Entry 8A4D (X-ray diffraction, 2.20 A resolution); this record covers chains A and D.

# Chain A (and D)
Protein: 1-deoxy-D-xylulose-5-phosphate synthase
From: Pseudomonas aeruginosa LESB58
Notes: EC 2.2.1.7; chain D of this document is another copy of the same molecule, construct and numbering; everything in this record applies to it too
UniProt: B7V7R4 (DXS_PSEA8); the construct has insertions or renumbered stretches relative to UniProt, so the offset changes along the chain: 29-234 = UniProt 1-206; 241-622 = UniProt 246-627
Chain sequence (622 residues; numbered 1 to 622; the number before each row is that of its first residue):
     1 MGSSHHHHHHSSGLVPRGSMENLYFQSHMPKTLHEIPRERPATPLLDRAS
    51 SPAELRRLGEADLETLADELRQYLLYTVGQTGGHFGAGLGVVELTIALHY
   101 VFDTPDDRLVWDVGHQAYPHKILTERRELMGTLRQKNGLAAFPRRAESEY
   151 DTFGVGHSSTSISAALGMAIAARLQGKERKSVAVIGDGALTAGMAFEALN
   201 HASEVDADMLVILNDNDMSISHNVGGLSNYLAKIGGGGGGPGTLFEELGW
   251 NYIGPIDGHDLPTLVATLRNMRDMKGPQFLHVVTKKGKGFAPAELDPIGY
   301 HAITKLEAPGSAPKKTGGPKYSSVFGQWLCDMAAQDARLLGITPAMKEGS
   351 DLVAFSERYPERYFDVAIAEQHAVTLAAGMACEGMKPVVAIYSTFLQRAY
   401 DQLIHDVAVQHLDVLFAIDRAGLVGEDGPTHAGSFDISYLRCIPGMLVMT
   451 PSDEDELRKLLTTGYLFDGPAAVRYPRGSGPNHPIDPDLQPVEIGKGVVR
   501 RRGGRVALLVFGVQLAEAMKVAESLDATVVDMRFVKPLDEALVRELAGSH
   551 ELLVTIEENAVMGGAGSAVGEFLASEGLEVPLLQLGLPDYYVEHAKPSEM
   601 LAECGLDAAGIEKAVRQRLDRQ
Disordered / not traced: 1-31, 221-239, 308-314, 622 (chain D: 1-32, 219-238, 307-316)
Differences from the reference sequence: initiating methionine (1); expression tag (2-28); linker (235-240)
Curated features (UniProtKB/Swiss-Prot):
  - binding site (thiamine diphosphate): His115, Gly156 to Ser158, Gly188, Ala189, Asn216, Phe290, Glu370
  - binding site (Mg(2+)): Asp187, Asn216
Metal / ion sites: Mg2+ site 1: Asp187, Asn216; Mg2+ site 2: Gly299, Ala302; Mg2+ site 3 near Asp526 (its only coordinating residue here)
Residues lining bound ligands: 26G (2-{3-[(4-amino-2-methylpyrimidin-5-yl)methyl]phenyl}ethanol): Val113, His115, Gly156, His157, Ser158, His301, Ala345, Met346, Ile368, Glu370, Phe395, Arg398, His431
Reported in the primary citation:
  - binding site for 26G: Phe395

# Chain A / chain D interface
Pairs across the interface - 180 pairs, chain A then chain D:
  Arg108(A) - Glu383(D)  salt bridge
  Arg145(A) - Cys382(D)  hydrogen bond
  Arg145(A) - Gln410(D)
  Thr152(A) - Cys382(D)
  Phe153(A) - Ala378(D)  hydrophobic
  Phe153(A) - Gly379(D)
  Phe153(A) - Cys382(D)  hydrophobic
  Phe153(A) - Asp406(D)
  Phe153(A) - Gln410(D)
  Gly154(A) - His405(D)
  Gly154(A) - Gln410(D)  hydrogen bond (backbone-side chain)
  Val155(A) - His405(D)
  Gly156(A) - His405(D)  hydrogen bond (backbone-side chain)
  His157(A) - Asp401(D)  salt bridge
  His157(A) - His405(D)  hydrogen bond (backbone-side chain)
  Thr160(A) - Thr375(D)
  Thr160(A) - Asp406(D)
  Ser163(A) - His372(D)  hydrogen bond
  Ser163(A) - Thr375(D)
  Ser163(A) - Leu376(D)
  Ala164(A) - Gly379(D)
  Leu166(A) - His372(D)
  Leu166(A) - Leu376(D)  hydrophobic
  Gly167(A) - Leu376(D)
  Gly167(A) - Gly379(D)
  Gly167(A) - Met380(D)
  Met168(A) - Gly379(D)
  Met168(A) - Glu383(D)
  Ile170(A) - Phe364(D)  hydrophobic
  Ile170(A) - Met380(D)  hydrophobic
  Ala171(A) - Glu383(D)
  Ala171(A) - Met385(D)  hydrophobic
  Leu174(A) - Leu340(D)  hydrophobic
  Leu174(A) - Glu361(D)
  Gln175(A) - Glu383(D)  hydrogen bond (side chain-backbone)
  Gln175(A) - Met385(D)  hydrogen bond
  Arg179(A) - Glu383(D)  salt bridge
  Leu190(A) - Phe196(D)
  Thr191(A) - Glu197(D)
  Ala192(A) - Glu197(D)
  Gly193(A) - Gly193(D)
  Gly193(A) - Glu197(D)  hydrogen bond (backbone-side chain)
  Met194(A) - Gln371(D)
  Met194(A) - Thr375(D)
  Met194(A) - Gln402(D)
  Phe196(A) - Leu190(D)
  Phe196(A) - Thr191(D)
  Phe196(A) - Phe196(D)  hydrophobic
  Glu197(A) - Thr191(D)
  Glu197(A) - Ala192(D)
  Glu197(A) - Gly193(D)  hydrogen bond (side chain-backbone)
  Glu197(A) - Ala369(D)
  Glu197(A) - Gln371(D)
  Glu197(A) - His372(D)  hydrogen bond (side chain-backbone)
  Ala198(A) - His372(D)
  His201(A) - Asp365(D)
  His201(A) - Val366(D)
  His201(A) - His372(D)  hydrogen bond
  His201(A) - Leu376(D)
  Gly240(A) - Glu247(D)
  Thr243(A) - Thr243(D)
  Thr243(A) - Glu247(D)
  Leu244(A) - Glu247(D)  hydrogen bond (backbone-side chain)
  Glu247(A) - Thr243(D)
  Leu248(A) - Leu244(D)  hydrophobic
  Leu340(A) - Leu174(D)  hydrophobic
  Glu361(A) - Leu174(D)
  Phe364(A) - Ile170(D)  hydrophobic
  Val366(A) - His201(D)
  Ala369(A) - Glu197(D)
  Gln371(A) - Met194(D)
  Gln371(A) - Glu197(D)
  Gln371(A) - Gln371(D)  hydrogen bond
  Gln371(A) - Arg398(D)
  His372(A) - Ser163(D)  hydrogen bond
  His372(A) - Leu166(D)
  His372(A) - Glu197(D)  hydrogen bond (backbone-side chain)
  His372(A) - Ala198(D)
  His372(A) - His201(D)  hydrogen bond
  Thr375(A) - Thr160(D)
  Thr375(A) - Ser163(D)
  Thr375(A) - Ala164(D)
  Thr375(A) - Met194(D)
  Leu376(A) - Ser163(D)
  Leu376(A) - Leu166(D)  hydrophobic
  Leu376(A) - Gly167(D)
  Leu376(A) - Ile170(D)  hydrophobic
  Leu376(A) - His201(D)
  Ala378(A) - Phe153(D)  hydrophobic
  Gly379(A) - Ala164(D)
  Gly379(A) - Gly167(D)
  Gly379(A) - Met168(D)
  Met380(A) - Gly167(D)
  Met380(A) - Ile170(D)  hydrophobic
  Cys382(A) - Arg145(D)  hydrogen bond
  Cys382(A) - Thr152(D)
  Cys382(A) - Phe153(D)  hydrophobic
  Glu383(A) - Arg108(D)  salt bridge
  Glu383(A) - Met168(D)
  Glu383(A) - Ala171(D)
  Glu383(A) - Gln175(D)  hydrogen bond (backbone-side chain)
  Met385(A) - Ala171(D)  hydrophobic
  Met385(A) - Gln175(D)
  Thr394(A) - Asp401(D)
  Gln397(A) - Tyr400(D)
  Gln397(A) - Asp401(D)  hydrogen bond
  Gln397(A) - Ile404(D)
  Arg398(A) - Gln371(D)
  Arg398(A) - Asp401(D)  salt bridge
  Arg398(A) - Gln402(D)
  Tyr400(A) - Gln397(D)
  Tyr400(A) - Tyr400(D)  hydrophobic
  Tyr400(A) - Tyr439(D)  hydrophobic
  Asp401(A) - His157(D)  salt bridge
  Asp401(A) - Thr394(D)
  Asp401(A) - Gln397(D)  hydrogen bond
  Asp401(A) - Arg398(D)  salt bridge
  Gln402(A) - Met194(D)
  Gln402(A) - Arg398(D)
  Ile404(A) - Gln397(D)
  His405(A) - Val155(D)
  His405(A) - Gly156(D)
  His405(A) - His157(D)  hydrogen bond (side chain-backbone)
  His405(A) - Thr430(D)
  Asp406(A) - Phe153(D)
  Asp406(A) - Thr160(D)
  Ala408(A) - Tyr591(D)
  Val409(A) - Tyr591(D)  hydrophobic
  Gln410(A) - Arg145(D)
  Gln410(A) - Phe153(D)
  Gln410(A) - Gly154(D)  hydrogen bond (side chain-backbone)
  Thr430(A) - His405(D)
  Phe435(A) - Cys442(D)
  Phe435(A) - Ile443(D)  hydrophobic
  Phe435(A) - Pro444(D)
  Ser438(A) - Cys442(D)
  Tyr439(A) - Tyr400(D)  hydrophobic
  Arg441(A) - Met562(D)
  Arg441(A) - Gly563(D)
  Cys442(A) - Phe435(D)
  Cys442(A) - Ser438(D)
  Cys442(A) - Met562(D)
  Ile443(A) - Phe435(D)  hydrophobic
  Ile443(A) - Asp589(D)
  Ile443(A) - Tyr591(D)
  Pro444(A) - Phe435(D)
  Pro444(A) - Asp589(D)
  Pro444(A) - Tyr590(D)
  Pro444(A) - Tyr591(D)  hydrogen bond (backbone-side chain)
  Lys536(A) - Met562(D)
  Lys536(A) - Asp589(D)  salt bridge
  Val561(A) - Glu571(D)
  Met562(A) - Arg441(D)
  Met562(A) - Cys442(D)
  Met562(A) - Lys536(D)  hydrogen bond
  Met562(A) - Glu571(D)
  Gly563(A) - Arg441(D)
  Gly563(A) - Glu571(D)  hydrogen bond (backbone-side chain)
  Ser567(A) - Glu571(D)  hydrogen bond
  Glu571(A) - Val561(D)
  Glu571(A) - Met562(D)
  Glu571(A) - Gly563(D)  hydrogen bond (side chain-backbone)
  Glu571(A) - Ser567(D)  hydrogen bond
  Glu571(A) - Gln584(D)
  Ala574(A) - Leu582(D)
  Ala574(A) - Arg618(D)  hydrogen bond (backbone-side chain)
  Ser575(A) - Arg618(D)  hydrogen bond (backbone-side chain)
  Glu579(A) - Glu579(D)
  Leu582(A) - Ala574(D)
  Gln584(A) - Glu571(D)
  Gln584(A) - Ala574(D)
  Asp589(A) - Pro444(D)
  Asp589(A) - Lys536(D)  salt bridge
  Tyr590(A) - Pro444(D)
  Tyr591(A) - Ala408(D)
  Tyr591(A) - Val409(D)  hydrophobic
  Tyr591(A) - Ile443(D)
  Tyr591(A) - Pro444(D)  hydrogen bond (side chain-backbone)
  Arg618(A) - Ala574(D)  hydrogen bond (side chain-backbone)
  Arg618(A) - Ser575(D)
Other interface residues (no listed pair), chain A (92 interface residues in all): Val205, Pro241, Arg362, Asp365, Ile368, Glu370, Leu412, Ala560, Gly577
Other interface residues (no listed pair), chain D (92 interface residues in all): Arg179, Val205, Gly240, Leu248, Ile368, Glu370, Gly384, Leu412, Pro429, Ala560, Gly577

# Overview
Chain A and chain D each contribute 92 residues to their interface; the contacts include 32 hydrogen bonds and
9 salt bridges. Among the polar pairs are Arg108(A)-Glu383(D), His157(A)-Asp401(D) and Arg179(A)-Glu383(D).
Ligands of chain A: compound 26G. From the paper: a binding site for 26G at Phe395(A).
Chain A and chain D are both 1-deoxy-D-xylulose-5-phosphate synthase (Pseudomonas aeruginosa LESB58); the
structure, 1-deoxy-D-xylulose 5-phosphate synthase from Pseudomonas aeruginosa with a thiamine analog
inhibitor, was determined by X-ray diffraction (same publication as 8A5K and 8A29).
